PDB entry 2OTZ | X-ray diffraction, 2.07 A resolution | chain X

[Chain X]
Name: Lysozyme
From: Enterobacteria phage T4
Notes: EC 3.2.1.17
UniProtKB: P00720 (LYS_BPT4); residue numbers follow UniProt; this construct covers 1-162
Amino-acid sequence (162 residues; row label = number of the first residue in the row):
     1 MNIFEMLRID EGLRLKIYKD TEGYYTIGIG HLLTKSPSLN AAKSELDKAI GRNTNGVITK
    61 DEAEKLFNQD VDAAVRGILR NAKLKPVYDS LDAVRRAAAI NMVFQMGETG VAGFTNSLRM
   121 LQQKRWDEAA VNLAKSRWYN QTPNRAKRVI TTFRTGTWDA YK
Construct notes: engineered mutation Thr54 (Cys in P00720), Ala97 (Cys in P00720), Ala99 (Leu in P00720)
UniProt features mapped onto this chain:
  - active site (Proton donor/acceptor): Glu11, Asp20
  - binding site (substrate): Leu32, Phe104, Ser117, Asn132
  - mutagenesis: Glu11 (E11A/F/H/M/N: Complete loss of enzymatic activity; E11N: Loss of 84% of enzymatic activity; E11Q: Complete loss of activity), Asp20 (D20A/N/S/T: Complete loss of enzymatic activity; D20C: Nearly no effet on specific enzymatic activity; D20E/Q: Loss of 99% of enzymatic activity), Thr26 (T26E: Complete loss of activity at neutral pH; covalently bound substrate; T26H: Facilitates transglycosylation more effectively than hydrolysis; covalently bound substrate), Gly30 (G30A: Almost complete loss of enzymatic activity; G30F: Almost complete loss of enzymatic activity. The enzyme is destabilized by 1.5 kcal/mol), Ser117 (S117F: 10-fold decrease in enzymatic activity; S117I: 500-fold decrease in enzymatic activity; S117V: 50-fold decrease in enzymatic activity), Asn132 (N132I: 5-fold decrease in enzymatic activity; N132M/F: 2-fold decrease in enzymatic activity)
Ligand contacts: N-methylaniline (1MR): Ile78, Leu84, Val87, Tyr88, Ala99, Met102, Val103, Val111, Leu118, Leu121, Leu133, Phe153
Reported in the primary citation:
  - binding site for N-methylaniline: Met102

[In short]
Chain X binds N-methylaniline. UniProt lists active-site residues Glu11 and Asp20, 4 substrate-binding
residues and 6 mutagenesis sites. From the paper: a binding site for N-methylaniline at Met102.
Chain X is Lysozyme (Enterobacteria phage T4); the structure, N-methylaniline in complex with T4 Lysozyme
L99A, was determined by X-ray diffraction, deposited together with 2OTY and 2OU0.
